1KMJ - chain A; structure by X-ray diffraction, 2.00 A resolution.

# Chain A
Protein: Selenocysteine lyase
Organism: Escherichia coli
Notes: EC 4.4.1.16
UniProtKB: P77444 (SUFS_ECOLI); numbering as in UniProt (aligned over 1-406)
Chain sequence (406 residues; each row starts with the number of its first residue):
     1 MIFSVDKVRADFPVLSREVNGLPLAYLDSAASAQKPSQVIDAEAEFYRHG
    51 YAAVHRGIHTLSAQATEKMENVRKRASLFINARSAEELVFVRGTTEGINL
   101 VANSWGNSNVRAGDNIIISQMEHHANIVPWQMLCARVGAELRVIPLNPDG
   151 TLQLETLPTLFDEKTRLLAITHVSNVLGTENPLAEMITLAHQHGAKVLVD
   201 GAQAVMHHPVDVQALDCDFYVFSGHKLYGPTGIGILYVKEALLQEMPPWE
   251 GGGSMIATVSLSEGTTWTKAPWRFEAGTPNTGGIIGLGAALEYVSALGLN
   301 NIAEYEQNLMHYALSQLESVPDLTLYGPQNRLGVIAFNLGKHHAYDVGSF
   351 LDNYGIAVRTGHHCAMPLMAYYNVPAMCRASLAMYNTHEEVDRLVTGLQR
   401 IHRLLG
Disordered / not traced: 1
Construct notes: modified residue (364)
Modified residues: Cys364 (s-mercaptocysteine; CSS)
Swiss-Prot annotation at these positions:
  - active site: Cys364 (Cysteine persulfide intermediate)
  - modified residue: Lys226 (N6-(pyridoxal phosphate)lysine)
  - mutagenesis: His55 (H55A: No effect), His123 (H123A: Loss of function; possibly due to destabilization of PLP in the active site), Cys364 (C364A: Abolishes activity towards L-cysteine but not towards selenocysteine), Arg379 (R379A: Loss of function)
Glycans and other covalent adducts: pyridoxal phosphate (PLP) linked to Lys226
Ligand contacts: pyridoxal phosphate (PLP): Gly93, Thr94, Thr95, His123, Ala125, Thr171, Val173, Asn175, Asp200, Ala202, Gln203, Ser223, His225, Gly277, Thr278

# In short
Pyridoxal phosphate is covalently linked to Lys226. UniProt lists active-site residue Cys364 and 4 mutagenesis
sites.
Chain A is Selenocysteine lyase (Escherichia coli); the structure, E. coli NifS/CsdB protein at 2.0A with the
cysteine persulfide intermediate (residue CSS), was determined by X-ray diffraction (same publication as 1KMK
and 1JF9).
